PDB entry 8BFN | electron microscopy, 3.52 A resolution | chains F and J of the 10 polymer chains in the assembly

Chain F:
Molecule: JetC
Source organism: Escherichia coli
UniProtKB: A0A4T5T6V2 (A0A4T5T6V2_ECOLX); residue numbers follow UniProt; this construct covers 1-1095
Amino-acid sequence (1096 residues; row label = number of the first residue in the row):
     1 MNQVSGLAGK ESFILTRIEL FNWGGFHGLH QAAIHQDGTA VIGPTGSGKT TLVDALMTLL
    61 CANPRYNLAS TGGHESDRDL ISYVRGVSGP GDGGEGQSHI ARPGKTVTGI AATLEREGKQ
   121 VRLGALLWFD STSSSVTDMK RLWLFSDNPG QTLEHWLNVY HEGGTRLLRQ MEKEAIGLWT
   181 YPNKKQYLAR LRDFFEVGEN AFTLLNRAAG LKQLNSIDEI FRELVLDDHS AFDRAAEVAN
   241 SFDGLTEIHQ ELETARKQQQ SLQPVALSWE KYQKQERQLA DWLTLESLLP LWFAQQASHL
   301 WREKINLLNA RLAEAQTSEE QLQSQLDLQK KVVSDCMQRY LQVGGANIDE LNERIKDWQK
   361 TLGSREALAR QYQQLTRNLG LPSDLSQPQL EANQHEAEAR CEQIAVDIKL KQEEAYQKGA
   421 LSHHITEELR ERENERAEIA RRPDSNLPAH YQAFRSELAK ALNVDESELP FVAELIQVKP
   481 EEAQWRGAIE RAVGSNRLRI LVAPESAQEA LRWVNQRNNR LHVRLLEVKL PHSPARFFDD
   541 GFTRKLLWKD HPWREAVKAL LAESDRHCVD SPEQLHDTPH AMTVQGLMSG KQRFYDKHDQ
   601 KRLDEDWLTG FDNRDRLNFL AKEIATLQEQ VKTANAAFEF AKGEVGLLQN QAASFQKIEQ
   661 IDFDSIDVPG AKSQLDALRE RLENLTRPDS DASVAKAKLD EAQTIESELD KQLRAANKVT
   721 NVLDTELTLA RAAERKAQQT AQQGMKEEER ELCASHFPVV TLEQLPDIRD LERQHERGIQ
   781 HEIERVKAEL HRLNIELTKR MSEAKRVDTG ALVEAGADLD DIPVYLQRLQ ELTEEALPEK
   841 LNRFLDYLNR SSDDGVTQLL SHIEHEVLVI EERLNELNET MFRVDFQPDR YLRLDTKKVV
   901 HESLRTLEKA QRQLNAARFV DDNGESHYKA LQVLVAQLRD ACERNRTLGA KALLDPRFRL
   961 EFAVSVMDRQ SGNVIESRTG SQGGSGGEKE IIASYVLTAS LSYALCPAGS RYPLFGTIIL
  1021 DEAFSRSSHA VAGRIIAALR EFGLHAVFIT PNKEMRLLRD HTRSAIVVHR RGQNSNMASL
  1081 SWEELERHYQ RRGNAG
Disordered / not traced: 284-781, 1096
Construct notes: conflict Leu283 (Gln in A0A4T5T6V2), Ser298 (Asn in A0A4T5T6V2), Ser386 (Ile in A0A4T5T6V2), Glu398 (Ala in A0A4T5T6V2), Arg400 (Leu in A0A4T5T6V2), His576 (Arg in A0A4T5T6V2), Ala625 (Thr in A0A4T5T6V2), Ile705 (Val in A0A4T5T6V2), Leu729 (Ser in A0A4T5T6V2), Pro823 (Thr in A0A4T5T6V2), Asp889 (Tyr in A0A4T5T6V2), Val933 (Ile in A0A4T5T6V2); insertion (1096)
Ligand contacts:
  - ADP (adenosine-5'-diphosphate), molecule 1: Gly24, Gly25, Thr45, Gly46, Ser47, Gly48, Lys49, Thr50, Thr51, Arg78, Ser82, Tyr83, Val87, Ser88, Gly89, Pro90, Gly91, Glu1022, Arg1070
  - ADP, molecule 2: Gly983, Ser985, Gly986, Gly987, Glu988
Reported in the primary citation:
  - mutagenesis - E1022Q: abolished growth in response to ATP

Chain J:
Molecule: JetA
Source organism: Escherichia coli
UniProtKB: A0A4V3QHV5 (A0A4V3QHV5_ECOLX); residues 1-498 here = UniProt positions 1-498
Amino-acid sequence (554 residues; each row starts with the number of its first residue; numbers below 1 keep their minus sign (Met-54 is residue -54)):
   -54 MAHHHHHHHH HHGGSSAWSH PQFEKGGGSG GGSGGGSWSH PQFEKLEVLF QGPAAMEENT
     6 RQRTENYISA KNQHPAWILL ATRRAPLVLS CLKTLFEKSH DGIPLEEAIQ SLSSILIEHV
    66 SQEQYDINQD NPFLQASREL REWIKRRLIV ERDGRIFATD ALEVAITFVE SLDNRFMTST
   126 ASRLSTVQRE IENLETRLNP NPANRVATLR RRISELEREL QEAEAGHIEV LETHQAVEHI
   186 RDVYNLASSL RADFRRVEDS WREADRALRQ SIIGEQYHRG DIVERLLNDQ DALLNTPEGR
   246 VFDSFQQQLR QSSELKAMSE RLRVILSHPS ASDALNRLQR HDLRWLVKRL VDESQTVLQA
   306 RARSERDVRG FMKTGLAAEH HRVGHLLNEF LNLALKLDWQ RQMIRKQEVP LPAVGVAVTG
   366 IPAIERLRFK EVDDEAEQTL DLSNHAADLT QIGDDFWDAF NGLDREVLIQ QTLQLLAKEN
   426 RPVGLAELAE LLPPAHDLET FAVWIGMARE AGIEVIDSQR EFAELSDGEG RRWRFNLPTT
   486 GLESQALMDI DWEG
Disordered / not traced: -54 to 0, 499
Construct notes: initiating methionine (-54); expression tag (-53 to 0); conflict Asp187 (Glu in A0A4V3QHV5), Glu435 (Ala in A0A4V3QHV5); insertion (499)

Interface between chain F and chain J:
Contacting residue pairs - 42 pairs, chain F then chain J:
  His27(F) - Gln383(J)
  His27(F) - Leu387(J)
  Gly28(F) - Gln383(J)
  Gly28(F) - Leu387(J)
  Leu29(F) - Leu387(J)
  His30(F) - Leu387(J)
  Lys185(F) - Asp75(J)
  Lys185(F) - Asn76(J)
  Arg234(F) - Ser66(J)  hydrogen bond
  Arg234(F) - Gln67(J)
  Asp854(F) - Gln67(J)
  Gln858(F) - Gln67(J)  hydrogen bond
  Gln858(F) - Glu68(J)
  Gln858(F) - Gln69(J)  hydrogen bond
  His1029(F) - Arg410(J)
  Ala1030(F) - Glu498(J)
  Arg1034(F) - Glu498(J)  salt bridge
  Asn1052(F) - Asp400(J)  hydrogen bond
  Asn1052(F) - Phe401(J)
  Asn1052(F) - Ala404(J)
  Met1055(F) - Phe401(J)  hydrophobic
  Met1055(F) - Ala404(J)
  Arg1056(F) - Phe405(J)  hydrogen bond (side chain-backbone)
  Arg1056(F) - Asn406(J)
  Arg1056(F) - Gly407(J)  hydrogen bond (side chain-backbone)
  Arg1056(F) - Asp409(J)  salt bridge
  Arg1059(F) - Phe405(J)
  His1069(F) - His390(J)  hydrogen bond (side chain-backbone)
  His1069(F) - Asp393(J)
  His1069(F) - Leu394(J)
  Arg1071(F) - His390(J)  hydrogen bond
  Arg1071(F) - Asp393(J)  salt bridge
  Arg1071(F) - Gln396(J)
  Asn1076(F) - Leu387(J)
  Ala1078(F) - Ala392(J)
  Leu1085(F) - Leu394(J)  hydrophobic
  Leu1085(F) - Trp402(J)
  His1088(F) - Ala392(J)  hydrogen bond (side chain-backbone)
  His1088(F) - Trp402(J)
  Tyr1089(F) - Trp402(J)  hydrophobic
  Arg1092(F) - Asp399(J)  salt bridge
  Arg1092(F) - Trp402(J)
Also at the interface, not in a pair above, chain F (34 interface residues in all): Asn22, Ile42, Gly43, Pro44, Arg192, Lys1053, Val1067, Asn1074, Met1077, Trp1082, Glu1086
Also at the interface, not in a pair above, chain J (26 interface residues in all): Ala391, Ile397

Overview:
The interface between chain F and chain J involves 34 residues on one side and 26 on the other, with 9
hydrogen bonds and 4 salt bridges. Polar contacts include Arg1034(F)-Glu498(J), Arg1056(F)-Asp409(J) and
Arg1071(F)-Asp393(J). Chain F binds ADP. The paper reports that E1022Q of chain F abolishes growth in response
to ATP.
Here chain F is JetC and chain J is JetA, both from Escherichia coli. Entry 8BFN (E. coli Wadjet JetABC dimer
of dimers) was determined by electron microscopy, deposited together with 8AS8.
